2HAP - chains A and D of the 4 polymer chains in the assembly; structure by X-ray diffraction, 2.50 A resolution.

Chain A:
Molecule: 20-nt DNA strand
Notes: fragment: upstream activation sequence
Sequence (20 nucleotides; each row starts with the number of its first residue):
     1 ACGCTATTAT CGCTATTAGT

Chain D:
Protein: Protein (heme activator protein)
From: Saccharomyces cerevisiae
Notes: fragment: dna-binding domain
UniProt: P12351 (CYP1_YEAST); numbering as in UniProt (aligned over 55-135)
Amino-acid sequence (81 residues; each row starts with the number of its first residue):
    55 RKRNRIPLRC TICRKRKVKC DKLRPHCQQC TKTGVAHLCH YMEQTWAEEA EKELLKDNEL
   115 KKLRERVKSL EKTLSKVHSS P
Not modelled in the structure: 55, 131-135
Bound ions: Zn2+ site 1: Cys-64, Cys-67, Cys-74, Cys-81; Zn2+ site 2: Cys-64, Cys-81, Cys-84, Cys-93; Zn2+ site 3: His-80, His-91

How chain A and chain D interact:
Contacting residue pairs - 17 pairs, chain A then chain D:
  DA1(A) / Arg-70(D)  base contact
  DA1(A) / Val-72(D)  base contact
  DC2(A) / Arg-70(D)  hydrogen bond to the base
  DC2(A) / Lys-71(D)  base contact
  DG3(A) / Lys-71(D)  hydrogen bond to the base
  DC4(A) / Lys-71(D)  base contact
  DT8(A) / Arg-59(D)  hydrogen bond to the base
  DA9(A) / Arg-57(D)  base contact
  DA9(A) / Arg-59(D)  hydrogen bond to the sugar
  DA9(A) / Leu-62(D)  sugar contact
  DT10(A) / Arg-57(D)  base contact
  DT10(A) / Asn-58(D)  hydrogen bond to the phosphate
  DT10(A) / Arg-59(D)  sugar contact
  DT10(A) / Gln-98(D)  phosphate contact
  DT10(A) / Trp-100(D)  hydrogen bond to the phosphate
  DC11(A) / Arg-57(D)  phosphate contact
  DC11(A) / Asn-58(D)  hydrogen bond to the phosphate

Summary:
The interface between chain A and chain D involves 8 residues on one side and 9 on the other; the contacts
include 7 hydrogen bonds. Polar pairs include DC2(A)/Arg-70(D), DG3(A)/Lys-71(D) and DT8(A)/Arg-59(D).
Cys-64(D), Cys-67(D), Cys-74(D) and Cys-81(D) form the Zn2+ site 1.
Chain A is a 20-nt DNA strand and chain D is Protein (heme activator protein) (Saccharomyces cerevisiae); the
structure, Structure of a HAP1-18/DNA complex reveals that protein/DNA interactions can have direct allosteric
effects on transcriptional ..., was determined by X-ray diffraction.
